PDB entry 8ZUR | X-ray diffraction, 1.20 A resolution | chain A

# Chain A
Name: Green fluorescent protein
Organism: Aequorea victoria
UniProt: P42212 (GFP_AEQVI); aligned to UniProt positions 2-231 over residues 2-231
Chain sequence (228 residues; each row starts with the number of its first residue; note: 2 numbers in that range are skipped by the numbering (no residue carries them; nothing is unmodelled there)):
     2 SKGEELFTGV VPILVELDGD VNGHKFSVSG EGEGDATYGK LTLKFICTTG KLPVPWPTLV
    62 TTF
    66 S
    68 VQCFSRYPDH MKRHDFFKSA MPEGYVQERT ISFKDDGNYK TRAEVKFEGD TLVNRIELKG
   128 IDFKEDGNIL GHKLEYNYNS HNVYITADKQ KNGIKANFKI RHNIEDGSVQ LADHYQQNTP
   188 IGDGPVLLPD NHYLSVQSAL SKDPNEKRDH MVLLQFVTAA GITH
Covalent attachments: covalent link F64-S66; covalent link S66-V68
Modified residues: S66 (chromophore; GYS)
Differences from the reference sequence: chromophore (66, 66, 66); conflict R80 (Gln in P42212); engineered mutation S99 (Phe in P42212), T153 (Met in P42212), A163 (Val in P42212), V203 (Thr in P42212), Q222 (Glu in P42212)
Reported in the primary citation:
  - contacts within the chain: S205-Q222 (hydrogen bond)
  - conformationally variable residues (side-chain flip): H148, Q222

# Overview
The paper reports conformational variability at H148 and Q222; contacts within the chain involving Q222 and
S205.
Chain A is Green fluorescent protein (Aequorea victoria); the structure, Crystal structure of the
F99S/M153T/V163A/T203V/E222Q variant of GFP at pH 5.0, was determined by X-ray diffraction (same publication
as 8ZUP, 8ZUQ, 8ZUS and 8ZUT).
